6F5Z - chains A and B of the 4 polymer chains in the assembly; structure by X-ray diffraction, 1.35 A resolution.

# Chain A (and B)
Name: 24-sterol C-methyltransferase
From: Haloferax volcanii
Notes: chain B of this document is another copy of the same molecule, construct and numbering; everything in this record applies to it too
Reference sequence: L9UJ72 (L9UJ72_HALVD); residues 1-226 here = UniProt positions 1-226
Amino-acid sequence (231 residues; row label = number of the first residue in the row):
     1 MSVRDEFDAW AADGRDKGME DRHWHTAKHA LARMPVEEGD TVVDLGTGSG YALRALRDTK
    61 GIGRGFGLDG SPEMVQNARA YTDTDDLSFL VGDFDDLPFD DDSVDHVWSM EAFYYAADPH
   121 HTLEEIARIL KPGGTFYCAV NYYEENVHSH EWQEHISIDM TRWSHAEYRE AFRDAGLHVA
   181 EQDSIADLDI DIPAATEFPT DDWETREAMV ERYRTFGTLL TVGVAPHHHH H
Disordered / not traced: 1, 228-231 (chain B: 1, 13-14)
Construct notes: expression tag (227-231)
What the authors report for this chain:
  - catalytic residues: Trp10, Arg22, Glu111, Tyr114, Tyr115, Trp152 (proposed by the authors, not directly observed)

# How chain A and chain B interact
Residue-residue contacts (38):
  Ala32(A) with Gln182(B)
  Arg33(A) with Arg33(B); Glu181(B); Gln182(B), hydrogen bond (backbone-backbone); Asp183(B), salt bridge
  Pro35(A) with Val179(B); Ala180(B)
  Glu37(A) with Arg169(B), salt bridge; Arg173(B), salt bridge
  Gly133(A) with His178(B)
  Thr135(A) with Ala180(B)
  Tyr137(A) with Ala180(B), hydrogen bond (side chain-backbone); Glu181(B)
  Arg169(A) with Glu37(B), salt bridge
  Arg173(A) with Pro35(B); Glu37(B), salt bridge
  His178(A) with Gly133(B); His227(B)
  Val179(A) with Pro35(B); Thr135(B)
  Ala180(A) with Pro35(B); Thr135(B); Tyr137(B), hydrogen bond (backbone-side chain); Ala180(B), hydrophobic; Val222(B); Val224(B), hydrophobic
  Glu181(A) with Arg33(B); Pro35(B); Tyr137(B); Glu181(B)
  Gln182(A) with Ala32(B); Arg33(B), hydrogen bond (backbone-backbone)
  Asp183(A) with Arg33(B), salt bridge
  Val222(A) with Ala180(B)
  Val224(A) with His178(B); Ala180(B), hydrophobic
  His227(A) with His178(B); His229(B), hydrogen bond
Also at the interface, not in a pair above, chain A (19 interface residues in all): Pro132
Also at the interface, not in a pair above, chain B (23 interface residues in all): Val36, Glu38, Pro132, Pro226

# Summary
19 residues of chain A face 23 of chain B across their interface; the contacts include 5 hydrogen bonds and 6
salt bridges. Among the polar pairs are Arg33(A)-Asp183(B), Glu37(A)-Arg169(B) and Glu37(A)-Arg173(B). From
the paper: catalytic residues Trp10(A), Arg22(A) and Glu111(A) among others.
Chain A and chain B are both 24-sterol C-methyltransferase (Haloferax volcanii); the structure, Complex
between the Haloferax volcanii Trm112 methyltransferase activator and the Hvo_0019 putative methyltransferase,
was determined by X-ray diffraction.
